Entry 7TZ1 (X-ray diffraction, 2.79 A resolution); this record covers chains A and C of the 3 polymer chains in the assembly.

== Chain A ==
Name: Immunity repressor
From: Mycobacterium phage TipsytheTRex
UniProtKB: A0A2D1GKF7 (A0A2D1GKF7_9CAUD); residues 1-183 here = UniProt positions 1-183
Chain sequence (203 residues; each row starts with the number of its first residue; numbers below 1 keep their minus sign (Mse-19 is residue -19)):
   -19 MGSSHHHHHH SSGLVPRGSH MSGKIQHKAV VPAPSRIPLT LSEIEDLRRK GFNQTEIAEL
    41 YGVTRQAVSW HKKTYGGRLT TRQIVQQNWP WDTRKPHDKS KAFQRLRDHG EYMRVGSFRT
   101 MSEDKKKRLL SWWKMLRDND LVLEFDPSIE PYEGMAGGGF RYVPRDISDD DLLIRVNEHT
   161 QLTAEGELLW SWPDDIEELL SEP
Disordered / not traced: -19 to 14, 182-183
Modified positions: Mse-19, Mse1 (selenomethionine); Mse93, Mse101, Mse115, Mse135 (selenomethionine; parent Met)
Construct notes: initiating methionine (-19); expression tag (-18 to 0)
Reported in the primary citation:
  - mutagenesis - R45A, W50A, K81A, R108A, R108Q: abolished binding to DNA
  - mutagenesis - D104A (3.5-fold): decreased binding to DNA

== Chain C ==
Molecule: 21-nt DNA strand
Sequence (21 nucleotides; each row starts with the number of its first residue):
    60 CCCGCTTGAC AGCCACCGAA A

== Interface between chain A and chain C ==
Residue-residue contacts (38; chain A residue first):
  Leu19(A) with DC64(C), phosphate contact
  Gly42(A) with DT65(C), phosphate contact
  Val43(A) with DT65(C), phosphate contact
  Thr44(A) with DT65(C), hydrogen bond to the phosphate; DT66(C), base contact
  Arg45(A) with DA68(C), base contact
  Gln46(A) with DT65(C), base contact; DT66(C), base contact; DG67(C), hydrogen bond to the base; DA68(C), base contact
  Ala47(A) with DT65(C), base contact
  Trp50(A) with DG63(C), phosphate contact; DC64(C), base contact
  His51(A) with DG63(C), sugar contact; DC64(C), salt bridge to the phosphate
  Tyr55(A) with DC62(C), sugar contact; DG63(C), hydrogen bond to the phosphate
  Arg62(A) with DC72(C), salt bridge to the phosphate; DC73(C), salt bridge to the phosphate
  Gln66(A) with DG71(C), sugar contact
  Thr73(A) with DA70(C), sugar contact; DG71(C), hydrogen bond to the phosphate
  Arg74(A) with DA70(C), phosphate contact
  Lys75(A) with DA70(C), hydrogen bond to the phosphate; DG71(C), hydrogen bond to the base; DC72(C), base contact
  Asp78(A) with DG71(C), base contact; DC72(C), hydrogen bond to the base
  Lys79(A) with DC72(C), base contact
  Lys81(A) with DA74(C), base contact
  Phe83(A) with DG71(C), phosphate contact
  Gln84(A) with DC73(C), hydrogen bond to the base; DA74(C), base contact
  Arg87(A) with DG71(C), salt bridge to the phosphate; DC72(C), salt bridge to the phosphate
  Ser102(A) with DA74(C), phosphate contact
  Lys105(A) with DC73(C), salt bridge to the phosphate
  Arg108(A) with DC75(C), base contact
Other interface residues (no listed pair), chain A (25 interface residues in all): Trp69
Other interface residues (no listed pair), chain C (14 interface residues in all): DC76

== Summary ==
25 residues of chain A and 14 residues of chain C are in contact, with 8 hydrogen bonds and 6 salt bridges.
Polar contacts include Gln46(A)-DG67(C), Lys75(A)-DG71(C) and Asp78(A)-DC72(C). From the paper: R45A, W50A and
K81A of chain A, among others, abolish binding to DNA; D104A of chain A reduces binding to DNA; 6
substitutions were tested in all.
Chain A is Immunity repressor (Mycobacterium phage TipsytheTRex) and chain C is a 21-nt DNA strand; the
structure, Crystal Structure of a Mycobacteriophage Cluster A2 Immunity Repressor:DNA Complex, was determined
by X-ray diffraction, deposited together with 7R6R.
